PDB entry 2I7V | X-ray diffraction, 2.10 A resolution | chain A

== Chain A ==
Molecule: Cleavage and polyadenylation specificity factor 73 kDa subunit
Source organism: Homo sapiens
UniProtKB: Q9UKF6 (CPSF3_HUMAN); residues 1-459 here = UniProt positions 1-459
Amino-acid sequence (459 residues; numbered 1 to 459; the number before each row is that of its first residue):
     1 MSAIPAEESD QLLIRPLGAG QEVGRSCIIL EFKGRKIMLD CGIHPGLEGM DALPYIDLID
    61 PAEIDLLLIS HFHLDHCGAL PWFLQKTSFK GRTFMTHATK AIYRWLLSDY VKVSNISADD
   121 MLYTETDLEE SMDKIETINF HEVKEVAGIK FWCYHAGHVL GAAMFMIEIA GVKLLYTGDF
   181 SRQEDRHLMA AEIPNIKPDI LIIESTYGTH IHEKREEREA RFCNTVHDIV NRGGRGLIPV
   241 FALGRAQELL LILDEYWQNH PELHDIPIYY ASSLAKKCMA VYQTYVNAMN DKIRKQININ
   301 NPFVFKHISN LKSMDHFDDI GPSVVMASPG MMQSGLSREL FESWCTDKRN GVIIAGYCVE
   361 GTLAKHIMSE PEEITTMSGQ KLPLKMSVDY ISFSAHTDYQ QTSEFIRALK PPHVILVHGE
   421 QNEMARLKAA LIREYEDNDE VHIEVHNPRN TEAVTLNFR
Disordered / not traced: 1-6, 113-121, 289-299
Bound ions: Zn2+ site 1: H71, H73, H158, D179 (together with sulfate ion); Zn2+ site 2: D75, H76, D179, H418 (together with sulfate ion); Zn2+ site 3: H210, H260, E262; Zn2+ site 4: E436, H442
Curated features (UniProtKB/Swiss-Prot):
  - active site: H396 (Proton donor)
  - binding site (Zn(2+)): H71, H73, D75, H76, H158, D179, H418
  - modified residue: S2 (N-acetylserine)
From the paper describing this entry:
  - catalytic residues: H396 (proposed by the authors, not directly observed)
  - mutagenesis - D75K/H76A: abolished catalytic activity

== Overview ==
The Zn2+ site 1 is built by H71, H73, H158 and D179. D75, H76, D179 and H418 coordinate Zn2+ site 2. Curated
annotation (UniProt) lists active-site residue H396 and 7 Zn2+-binding residues. The paper reports the
catalytic residue H396; D75K/H76A abolish catalytic activity.
Chain A is Cleavage and polyadenylation specificity factor 73 kDa subunit (Homo sapiens); the structure,
Structure of Human CPSF-73, was determined by X-ray diffraction together with 2I7T and 2I7X from the same
study.
